7R4I - chains B and E of the 5 polymer chains in the assembly; structure by electron microscopy, 3.20 A resolution.

Chain B:
Molecule: Spike glycoprotein
Source organism: Severe acute respiratory syndrome coronavirus 2
Reference sequence: P0DTC2 (SPIKE_SARS2); residue numbers follow UniProt; this construct covers 1-1208
Sequence (1264 residues; each row starts with the number of its first residue):
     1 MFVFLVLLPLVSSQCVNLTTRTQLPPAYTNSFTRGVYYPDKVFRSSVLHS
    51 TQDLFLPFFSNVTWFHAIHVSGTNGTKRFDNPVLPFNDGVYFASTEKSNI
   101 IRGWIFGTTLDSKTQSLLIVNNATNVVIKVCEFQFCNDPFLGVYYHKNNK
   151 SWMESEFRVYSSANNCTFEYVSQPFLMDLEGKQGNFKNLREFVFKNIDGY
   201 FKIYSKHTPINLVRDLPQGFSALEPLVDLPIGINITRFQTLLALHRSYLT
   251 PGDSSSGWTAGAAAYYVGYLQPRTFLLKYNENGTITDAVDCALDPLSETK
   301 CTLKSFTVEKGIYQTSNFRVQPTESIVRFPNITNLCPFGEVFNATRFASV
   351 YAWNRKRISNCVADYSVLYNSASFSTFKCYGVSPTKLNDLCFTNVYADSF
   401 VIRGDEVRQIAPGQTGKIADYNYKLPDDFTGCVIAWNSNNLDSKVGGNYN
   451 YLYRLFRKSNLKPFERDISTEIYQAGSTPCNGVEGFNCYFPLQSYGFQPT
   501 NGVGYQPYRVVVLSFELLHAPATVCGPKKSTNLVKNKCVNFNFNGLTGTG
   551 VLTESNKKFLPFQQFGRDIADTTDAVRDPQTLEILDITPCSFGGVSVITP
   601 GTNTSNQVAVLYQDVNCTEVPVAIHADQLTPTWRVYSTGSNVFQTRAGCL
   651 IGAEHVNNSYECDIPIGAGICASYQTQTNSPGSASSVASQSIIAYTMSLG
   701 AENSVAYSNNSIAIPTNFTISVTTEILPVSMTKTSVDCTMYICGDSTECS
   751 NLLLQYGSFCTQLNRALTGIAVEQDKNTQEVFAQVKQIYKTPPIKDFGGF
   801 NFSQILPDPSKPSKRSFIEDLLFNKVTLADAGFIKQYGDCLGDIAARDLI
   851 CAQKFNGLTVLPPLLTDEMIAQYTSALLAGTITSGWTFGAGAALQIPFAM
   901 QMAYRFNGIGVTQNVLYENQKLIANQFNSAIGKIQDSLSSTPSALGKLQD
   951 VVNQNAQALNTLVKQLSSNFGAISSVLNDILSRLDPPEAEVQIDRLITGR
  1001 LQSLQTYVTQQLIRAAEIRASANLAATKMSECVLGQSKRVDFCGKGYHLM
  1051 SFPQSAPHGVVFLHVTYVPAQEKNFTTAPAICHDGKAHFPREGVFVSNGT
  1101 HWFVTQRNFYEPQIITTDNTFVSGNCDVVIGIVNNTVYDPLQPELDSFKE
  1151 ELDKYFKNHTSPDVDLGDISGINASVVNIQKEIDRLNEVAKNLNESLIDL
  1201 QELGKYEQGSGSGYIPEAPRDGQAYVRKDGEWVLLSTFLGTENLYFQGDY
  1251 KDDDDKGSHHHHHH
Not modelled in the structure: 1-13, 71-75, 248-251, 578-583, 621-640, 675-690, 829-854, 1147-1264
Differences from the reference sequence: conflict Gly-682 (Arg in P0DTC2), Ser-683 (Arg in P0DTC2), Ser-685 (Arg in P0DTC2), Pro-942 (Ala in P0DTC2), Pro-986 (Lys in P0DTC2), Pro-987 (Val in P0DTC2); expression tag (1209-1264)
Disulfides: Cys-15/Cys-136, Cys-131/Cys-166, Cys-291/Cys-301, Cys-336/Cys-361, Cys-379/Cys-432, Cys-391/Cys-525, Cys-538/Cys-590, Cys-617/Cys-649, Cys-662/Cys-671, Cys-743/Cys-749, Cys-1032/Cys-1043, Cys-1082/Cys-1126
Glycans and other covalent adducts: N-acetylglucosamine (NAG) linked to Asn-61, Asn-122, Asn-282, Asn-616, Asn-709, Asn-1074, Asn-1098, Asn-1134
Ligand contacts:
  - N-acetylglucosamine (NAG; 2-acetamido-2-deoxy-beta-D-glucopyranose), molecule 1: His-146, Asn-148, Asn-149, Ser-151, Met-153
  - N-acetylglucosamine (NAG), molecule 2: Gly-339, Phe-342, Asn-343
  - N-acetylglucosamine (NAG), molecule 3: Asn-717, Leu-922, Gln-926, Gln-1071
UniProt features mapped onto this chain:
  - region: Asn-280 to Cys-301 (Putative superantigen), Arg-403 to Asp-405 (Integrin-binding motif), Asn-448 to Phe-456 (Immunodominant HLA epitope recognized by the CD8+), Pro-681, Ala-684 (Putative superantigen), Ser-816 to Tyr-837 (Fusion peptide 1), Lys-835 to Phe-855 (Fusion peptide 2), Asp-1163 to Glu-1202 (Heptad repeat 2)
  - site: Arg-815, Ser-816 (Cleavage)
  - glycosylation: Asn-17 (N-linked (GlcNAc...) (complex) asparagine), Asn-61 (N-linked (GlcNAc...) (hybrid) asparagine), Asn-74 (N-linked (GlcNAc...) (complex) asparagine), Asn-122 (N-linked (GlcNAc...) (hybrid) asparagine), Asn-149 (N-linked (GlcNAc...) (complex) asparagine), Asn-165 (N-linked (GlcNAc...) (complex) asparagine), Asn-234 (N-linked (GlcNAc...) (high mannose) asparagine), Asn-282 (N-linked (GlcNAc...) (complex) asparagine), Thr-323 (O-linked (GalNAc) threonine), Ser-325 (O-linked (HexNAc...) serine), Asn-331 (N-linked (GlcNAc...) (complex) asparagine), Asn-343 (N-linked (GlcNAc...) (complex) asparagine), Asn-603 (N-linked (GlcNAc...) (hybrid) asparagine), Asn-616 (N-linked (GlcNAc...) (complex) asparagine), Asn-657 (N-linked (GlcNAc...) (complex) asparagine), Thr-676 (O-linked (GlcNAc...) threonine), Thr-678 (O-linked (GlcNAc...) threonine), Asn-709 (N-linked (GlcNAc...) (high mannose) asparagine), Asn-717 (N-linked (GlcNAc...) (hybrid) asparagine), Asn-801 (N-linked (GlcNAc...) (hybrid) asparagine) and 6 more in UniProt
  - natural variant: Leu-5 (L5F: In strain: Iota/B.1.526), Ser-13 (S13I: In strain: Epsilon/B.1.427/B.1.429), Leu-18 (L18F: In strain: Beta/B.1.351, Gamma/P.1 and 1 more), Thr-19 (T19I: In strain: Omicron/BQ.1.1, Omicron/XBB.1.5 and 1 more; T19R: In strain: Delta/B.1.617.2, Omicron/BA.2 and 4 more), Thr-20 (T20N: In strain: Gamma/P.1), Leu-24 to Ala-27 (sequence variant, change not given here; In strain: Omicron/BA.2, Omicron/BA.2.12.1 and 6 more), Pro-26 (P26S: In strain: Gamma/P.1), Gln-52 (Q52H: In strain: Omicron/EG.5.1), Ala-67 (A67V: In strain: Eta/B.1.525, Omicron/BA.1), His-69 to Val-70 (deletion: In strain: Alpha/B.1.1.7, Eta/B.1.525 and 5 more), Gly-75 (G75V: In strain: Lambda/C.37), Thr-76 (T76I: In strain: Lambda/C.37), 82 further natural variant entries in UniProt
  - mutagenesis: His-69 to Val-70 (Increased incorporation of cleaved spike into virions), Asn-121 (N121Q: Partial loss of biliverdin affinity), Arg-190 (R190K: Partial loss of biliverdin affinity), Asn-234 (N234Q: Increased resistance to neutralizing antibodies), Asn-331 (N331Q: Reduced viral infectivity), Asn-343 (N343Q: Reduced viral infectivity), Leu-452 (L452R: Increased resistance to neutralizing antibodies. Decreases HLA binding to NF9 epitope. Increased binding affinity to human ACE2), Tyr-453 (Y453F: Decreased HLA binding to NF9 epitope. Increased binding affinity to human ACE2), Ala-475 (A475V: Increased resistance to neutralizing antibodies), Val-483 (V483A: Increased resistance to neutralizing antibodies), Glu-484 (E484D: Increased replication in human TMEM106B overexpressing cells), Phe-490 (F490L: Increased resistance to neutralizing antibodies and human covalescent sera neutralization), 12 further mutagenesis entries in UniProt
What the authors report for this chain:
  - mutagenesis - E484K: abolished binding to 2.15
  - mutagenesis - L452R/T478K, N501Y: unchanged binding to Camel-derived nanobody 2.15 (chain E)
  - mutagenesis - E484K: unchanged binding to 1.10
  - mutagenesis - L452R/T478K: abolished binding to 1.10

Chain E:
Molecule: Camel-derived nanobody 2.15
Source organism: Camelus dromedarius
Notes: antibody fragment or engineered binder
Sequence (130 residues; numbered 1 to 130; the number before each row is that of its first residue):
     1 QVQLVESGGGSVQAGGSLKLSCAASGYASWARKCIGWFRQAPGQEREGVA
    51 AIFDFDGSTYYSDSVKGRFTISGDNAKNTVSLQMNSLLPKDTAVYYCTVA
   101 FGTCDNWYRGRGDYWGQGTQVTVSSALVPR
Not modelled in the structure: 126-130
Disulfides: Cys-22/Cys-97, Cys-34/Cys-104

How chain B and chain E interact:
Contacting residue pairs (39; chain B residue first):
  Arg-403(B) / Ala-76(E)
  Asn-448(B) / Phe-55(E)
  Tyr-449(B) / Phe-55(E)
  Tyr-449(B) / Asp-56(E)
  Tyr-449(B) / Gly-57(E)
  Tyr-449(B) / Gly-73(E)
  Asn-450(B) / Phe-55(E)
  Tyr-451(B) / Phe-55(E)
  Leu-452(B) / Phe-55(E)  hydrophobic
  Leu-455(B) / Ala-28(E)
  Leu-455(B) / Ser-29(E)
  Phe-456(B) / Ala-28(E)
  Glu-484(B) / Arg-32(E)  salt bridge
  Glu-484(B) / Lys-33(E)
  Glu-484(B) / Gly-102(E)
  Glu-484(B) / Thr-103(E)
  Gly-485(B) / Trp-30(E)  hydrogen bond (backbone-side chain)
  Gly-485(B) / Lys-33(E)
  Tyr-489(B) / Trp-30(E)  hydrophobic
  Phe-490(B) / Trp-30(E)
  Phe-490(B) / Ala-31(E)  hydrogen bond (backbone-backbone)
  Phe-490(B) / Arg-32(E)
  Pro-491(B) / Ala-31(E)
  Leu-492(B) / Ala-31(E)
  Gln-493(B) / Tyr-27(E)
  Gln-493(B) / Ser-29(E)  hydrogen bond
  Gln-493(B) / Ala-31(E)
  Gln-493(B) / Arg-32(E)
  Gln-493(B) / Asp-54(E)  hydrogen bond
  Gln-493(B) / Phe-55(E)
  Gln-493(B) / Asn-75(E)  hydrogen bond
  Ser-494(B) / Phe-55(E)  hydrogen bond (side chain-backbone)
  Tyr-495(B) / Phe-55(E)
  Gly-496(B) / Phe-55(E)
  Gln-498(B) / Asp-74(E)
  Asn-501(B) / Asp-74(E)
  Asn-501(B) / Ala-76(E)
  Tyr-505(B) / Ala-76(E)
  Tyr-505(B) / Lys-77(E)
Also at the interface, not in a pair above, chain B (23 interface residues in all): Gly-446, Tyr-453

Summary:
23 residues of chain B and 18 residues of chain E are in contact, with 6 hydrogen bonds and 1 salt bridge.
Among the polar pairs are Glu-484(B)/Arg-32(E), Gly-485(B)/Trp-30(E) and Gln-493(B)/Ser-29(E). The paper
reports that E484K of chain B abolishes binding to 2.15; L452R/T478K of chain B abolish binding to 1.10.
Here chain B is Spike glycoprotein (Severe acute respiratory syndrome coronavirus 2) and chain E is
Camel-derived nanobody 2.15 (Camelus dromedarius). Entry 7R4I (The SARS-CoV-2 spike in complex with the 2.15
neutralizing nanobody) was determined by electron microscopy (same publication as 7R4Q and 7R4R).
